1OYB - chain A; structure by X-ray diffraction, 2.00 A resolution.

== Chain A ==
Name: Old yellow enzyme
Organism: Saccharomyces pastorianus
Notes: EC 1.6.99.1
UniProtKB: Q02899 (OYE1_SACPS); residues 1-399 here = UniProt positions 1-399
Chain sequence (400 residues; numbered 0 to 399; the number before each row is that of its first residue; numbering starts at 0):
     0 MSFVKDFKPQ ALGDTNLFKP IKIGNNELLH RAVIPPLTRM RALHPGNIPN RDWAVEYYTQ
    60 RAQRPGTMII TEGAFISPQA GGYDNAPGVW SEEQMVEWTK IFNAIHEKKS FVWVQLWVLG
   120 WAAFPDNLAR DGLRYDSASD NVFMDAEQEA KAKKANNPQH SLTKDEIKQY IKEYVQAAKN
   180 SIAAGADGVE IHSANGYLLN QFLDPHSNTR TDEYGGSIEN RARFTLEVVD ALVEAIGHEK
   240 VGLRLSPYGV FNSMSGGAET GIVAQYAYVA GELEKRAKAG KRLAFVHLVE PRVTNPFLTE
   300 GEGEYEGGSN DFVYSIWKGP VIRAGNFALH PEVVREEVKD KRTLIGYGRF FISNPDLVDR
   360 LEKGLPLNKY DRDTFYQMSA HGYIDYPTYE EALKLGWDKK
Not modelled in the structure: 0
Small-molecule neighbours:
  - FMN (flavin mononucleotide): Pro34, Pro35, Leu36, Thr37, Glu71, Gly72, Gln114, His191, Asn194, Arg243, Val288, Val292, Pro295, Ala323, Gly324, Asn325, Gly345, Tyr346, Gly347, Arg348, Ile351, Phe374, Tyr375
  - P-hydroxybenzaldehyde (HBA): Thr37, Trp116, His191, Asn194, Tyr196, Phe250, Pro295, Phe296, Tyr375

== Overview ==
Bound to chain A: flavin mononucleotide and P-hydroxybenzaldehyde.
Chain A is Old yellow enzyme (Saccharomyces pastorianus); the structure, Old yellow enzyme at 2 angstroms
resolution: overall structure, ligand binding and comparison with related flavoproteins, was determined by
X-ray diffraction (same publication as 1OYA and 1OYC).
